PDB entry 5KC7 | X-ray diffraction, 7.04 A resolution (low resolution: residue-level contacts below are approximate; hydrogen-bond / salt-bridge calls are withheld) | chains A and B of the 4 polymer chains in the assembly

# Chain A (and B)
Name: Cerebellin-1
From: Homo sapiens
Notes: engineered mutation(s): (Val55-Gly58 deletion mutant); chain B of this document is another copy of the same molecule, construct and numbering; everything in this record applies to it too
UniProtKB: P23435 (CBLN1_HUMAN); aligned to UniProt positions 24-189 over residues 28-193 (the alignment contains insertions or deletions, so no single offset holds)
Amino-acid sequence (178 residues; each row starts with the number of its first residue):
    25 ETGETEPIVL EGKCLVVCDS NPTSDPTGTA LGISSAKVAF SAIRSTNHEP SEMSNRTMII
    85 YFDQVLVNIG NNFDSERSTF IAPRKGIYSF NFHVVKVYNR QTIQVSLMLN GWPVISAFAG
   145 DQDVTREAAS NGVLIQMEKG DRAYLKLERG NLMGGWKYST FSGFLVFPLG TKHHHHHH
Unresolved in the structure: 25-58, 194-202
Sequence notes: expression tag (25-27, 194-202)
Swiss-Prot annotation at these positions:
  - region: C38 to C42 (Essential for interaction with NRXN1 and linker of two C1q trimers into disulfide-linked hexamers)
Reported in the primary citation:
  - mutagenesis - Y122A, R124A, D147A: abolished binding to GluD2ATD

# Chain A / chain B interface
Contacting residue pairs (33; chain A residue first):
  I111(A) with V91(B); I93(B)
  T126(A) with V148(B)
  V138(A) with L90(B)
  I139(A) with T184(B)
  S140(A) with Y182(B)
  F142(A) with T149(B); R150(B); Y182(B)
  A143(A) with T149(B)
  G144(A) with T149(B)
  S154(A) with H117(B)
  N155(A) with H117(B); Y182(B); T184(B)
  G156(A) with H117(B); T184(B)
  V157(A) with S65(B); L90(B)
  L158(A) with F64(B); S65(B); V91(B); G187(B); F188(B)
  I159(A) with V91(B)
  Q160(A) with V91(B)
  F188(A) with F188(B)
  V190(A) with F188(B)
  F191(A) with K61(B); V62(B); A63(B); I93(B)
  P192(A) with K61(B)
Also at the interface, not in a pair above, chain A (22 interface residues in all): Q128, D145, L193
Also at the interface, not in a pair above, chain B (19 interface residues in all): I67, V119, S186

# Overview
Chain A and chain B form an interface of 22 and 19 residues respectively. From the paper: Y122A, R124A and
D147A of chain A abolish binding to GluD2ATD.
Chain A and chain B are both Cerebellin-1 (Homo sapiens); the structure, Crystal structure of Cbln1
(Val55-Gly58 deletion mutant), was determined by X-ray diffraction (same publication as 5KC5, 5KC6, 5KC8, 5KC9
and 5KCA).
